7TJV - chains B and F of the 7 polymer chains in the assembly; structure by electron microscopy, 3.60 A resolution.

# Chain B
Name: ATP synthase subunit alpha
Source organism: Saccharomyces cerevisiae
Reference sequence: P07251 (ATPA_YEAST); residues 1-510 here correspond to UniProt positions 36-545 (UniProt number = residue number + 35)
Amino-acid sequence (510 residues; row label = number of the first residue in the row):
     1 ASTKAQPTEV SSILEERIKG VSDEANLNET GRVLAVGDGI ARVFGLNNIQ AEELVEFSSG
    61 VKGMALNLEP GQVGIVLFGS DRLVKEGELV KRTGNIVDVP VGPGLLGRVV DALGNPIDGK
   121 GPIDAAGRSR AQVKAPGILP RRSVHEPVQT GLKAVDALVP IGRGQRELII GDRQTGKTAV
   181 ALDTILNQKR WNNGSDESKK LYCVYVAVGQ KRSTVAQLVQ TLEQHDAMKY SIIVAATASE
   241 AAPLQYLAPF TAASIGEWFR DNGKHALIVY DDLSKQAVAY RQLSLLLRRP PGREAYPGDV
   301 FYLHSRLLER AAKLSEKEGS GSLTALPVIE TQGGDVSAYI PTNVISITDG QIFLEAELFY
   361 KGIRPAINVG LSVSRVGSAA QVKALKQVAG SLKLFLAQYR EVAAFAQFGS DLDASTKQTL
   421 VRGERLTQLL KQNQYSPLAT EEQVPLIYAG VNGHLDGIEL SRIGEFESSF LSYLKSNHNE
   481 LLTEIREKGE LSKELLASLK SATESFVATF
Disordered / not traced: 1-26, 406-411, 510
Metal / ion sites: Mg2+: Thr178 (together with ATP)
Residues lining bound ligands:
  - ATP (adenosine-5'-triphosphate): Asp172, Arg173, Gln174, Thr175, Gly176, Lys177, Thr178, Ala179, Phe359, Arg364, Gln432, Asn433, Gln434
  - ATP: Ile345, Ser346, Val373, Arg375
UniProt features mapped onto this chain:
  - binding site (ATP): Gly171 to Thr178
  - site: Ser372 (Required for activity)
  - modified residue (Phosphoserine): Ser22, Ser143

# Chain F
Name: ATP synthase subunit beta
Source organism: Saccharomyces cerevisiae
Notes: EC 7.1.2.2
Reference sequence: P00830 (ATPB_YEAST); residues 1-478 here correspond to UniProt positions 34-511 (UniProt number = residue number + 33)
Amino-acid sequence (478 residues; row label = number of the first residue in the row):
     1 ASAAQSTPIT GKVTAVIGAI VDVHFEQSEL PAILNALEIK TPQGKLVLEV AQHLGENTVR
    61 TIAMDGTEGL VRGEKVLDTG GPISVPVGRE TLGRIINVIG EPIDERGPIK SKLRKPIHAD
   121 PPSFAEQSTS AEILETGIKV VDLLAPYARG GKIGLFGGAG VGKTVFIQEL INNIAKAHGG
   181 FSVFTGVGER TREGNDLYRE MKETGVINLE GESKVALVFG QMNEPPGARA RVALTGLTIA
   241 EYFRDEEGQD VLLFIDNIFR FTQAGSEVSA LLGRIPSAVG YQPTLATDMG LLQERITTTK
   301 KGSVTSVQAV YVPADDLTDP APATTFAHLD ATTVLSRGIS ELGIYPAVDP LDSKSRLLDA
   361 AVVGQEHYDV ASKVQETLQT YKSLQDIIAI LGMDELSEQD KLTVERARKI QRFLSQPFAV
   421 AEVFTGIPGK LVRLKDTVAS FKAVLEGKYD NIPEHAFYMV GGIEDVVAKA EKLAAEAN
Disordered / not traced: 1-6, 476-478
Metal / ion sites: Mg2+: Thr164 (together with ATP)
Residues lining bound ligands:
  - ATP (adenosine-5'-triphosphate): Ser355, Leu358, Tyr368
  - ATP: Gly158, Ala159, Gly160, Val161, Gly162, Lys163, Thr164, Val165, Arg190, Asp256, Tyr345, Gln416, Phe418, Ala421, Phe424, Thr425, Met459
UniProt features mapped onto this chain:
  - binding site (ATP): Gly157 to Thr164
  - modified residue: Thr79 (Phosphothreonine), Thr204 (Phosphothreonine), Ser340 (Phosphoserine)

# Chain B / chain F interface
Residue-residue contacts (79; chain B residue first):
  Gly45(B) - Arg72(F)  hydrogen bond (backbone-side chain)
  Leu46(B) - Arg72(F)  hydrogen bond (backbone-side chain)
  Asn47(B) - Arg72(F)
  Asn48(B) - Val71(F)
  Ile49(B) - Leu70(F)
  Gln50(B) - Gly69(F)
  Gln50(B) - Leu70(F)
  Gln50(B) - Val71(F)
  Ala51(B) - Thr67(F)
  Ala51(B) - Gly69(F)
  Ala51(B) - Leu70(F)  hydrogen bond (backbone-backbone)
  Glu52(B) - Glu68(F)
  Asn67(B) - Val16(F)
  Asn67(B) - Ile17(F)
  Leu68(B) - Ala15(F)
  Leu68(B) - Val16(F)  hydrogen bond (backbone-backbone)
  Glu69(B) - Arg72(F)  hydrogen bond (backbone-side chain)
  Pro70(B) - Thr14(F)
  Pro70(B) - Ala15(F)
  Gly71(B) - Arg72(F)
  Gln72(B) - Arg72(F)
  Val73(B) - Arg72(F)
  Lys134(B) - Asn223(F)
  Lys134(B) - Glu224(F)  salt bridge
  Gly137(B) - Thr191(F)
  Ile138(B) - Thr191(F)
  Ile138(B) - Asn195(F)  hydrogen bond (backbone-side chain)
  Ile138(B) - Phe219(F)  hydrophobic
  Ile138(B) - Gln221(F)
  Leu139(B) - Asp104(F)
  Leu139(B) - Glu105(F)
  Arg141(B) - Thr191(F)
  Arg141(B) - Asn195(F)  hydrogen bond (backbone-side chain)
  Ser143(B) - Asp196(F)
  Arg166(B) - Arg192(F)
  Arg289(B) - Leu271(F)
  Pro290(B) - Ala270(F)
  Pro290(B) - Pro276(F)  hydrophobic
  Arg293(B) - Val279(F)
  Arg293(B) - Ala314(F)
  Arg293(B) - Asp316(F)  salt bridge
  Arg293(B) - Asp319(F)  salt bridge
  Asp299(B) - Glu267(F)
  Phe301(B) - Arg260(F)
  Phe301(B) - Gln263(F)
  Tyr302(B) - Asn223(F)
  Tyr302(B) - Glu224(F)
  Tyr302(B) - Pro225(F)
  Tyr302(B) - Arg229(F)
  Ser305(B) - Met222(F)  hydrogen bond (side chain-backbone)
  Glu309(B) - Arg190(F)
  Glu309(B) - Thr191(F)
  Glu309(B) - Met222(F)
  Glu309(B) - Asn223(F)
  Ser337(B) - Ala314(F)
  Ser337(B) - Asp315(F)  hydrogen bond
  Thr342(B) - Ala159(F)
  Thr342(B) - Tyr311(F)
  Thr342(B) - Ala314(F)
  Thr342(B) - Asp315(F)
  Asn343(B) - Tyr311(F)  hydrogen bond
  Ile345(B) - Ala159(F)  hydrophobic
  Ile345(B) - Arg190(F)  hydrogen bond (backbone-side chain)
  Ser346(B) - Ala159(F)
  Ser346(B) - Arg190(F)  hydrogen bond (backbone-side chain)
  Ser346(B) - Met222(F)
  Ser346(B) - Arg260(F)
  Ser346(B) - Tyr311(F)  hydrogen bond
  Ile347(B) - Arg190(F)  hydrogen bond (backbone-side chain)
  Ile347(B) - Met222(F)  hydrophobic
  Thr348(B) - Arg190(F)  hydrogen bond (backbone-side chain)
  Asp349(B) - Arg190(F)
  Asp349(B) - Arg192(F)  salt bridge
  Ser374(B) - Phe424(F)
  Arg375(B) - Arg190(F)
  Arg375(B) - Phe424(F)
  Val376(B) - Arg192(F)
  Ser378(B) - Val423(F)  hydrogen bond (side chain-backbone)
  Gln398(B) - His455(F)
Other interface residues (no listed pair), chain B (54 interface residues in all): Leu66, Ile96, Ala135, Pro136, Pro291, Gly292, Arg306, Val336, Tyr339, Leu371, Phe405
Other interface residues (no listed pair), chain F (50 interface residues in all): Ile95, Ile103, Gly160, Arg199, Pro226, Gly280, Pro313, Arg337, Glu341, Arg408

# Summary
The interface between chain B and chain F involves 54 residues on one side and 50 on the other; the contacts
include 16 hydrogen bonds and 4 salt bridges. Polar pairs include Lys134(B)-Glu224(F), Arg293(B)-Asp316(F) and
Arg293(B)-Asp319(F).
Chain B is ATP synthase subunit alpha and chain F is ATP synthase subunit beta, both from Saccharomyces
cerevisiae; the structure, Yeast ATP synthase F1 region State 1catalytic(a) with 10 mM ATP, was determined by
electron microscopy (same publication as 7TJS, 7TJT, 7TJU, 7TJW, 7TJX, 7TJY and 30 further entries).
